PDB entry 6U7B | X-ray diffraction, 2.09 A resolution | chains A and B of the 4 polymer chains in the assembly

== Chain A ==
Molecule: E. coli MS115-1 CdnC
Source organism: Escherichia coli MS 115-1
UniProtKB: D7Y2H2 (D7Y2H2_ECOLX); residues 1-321 here correspond to UniProt positions 16-336 (UniProt number = residue number + 15)
Chain sequence (321 residues; row label = number of the first residue in the row):
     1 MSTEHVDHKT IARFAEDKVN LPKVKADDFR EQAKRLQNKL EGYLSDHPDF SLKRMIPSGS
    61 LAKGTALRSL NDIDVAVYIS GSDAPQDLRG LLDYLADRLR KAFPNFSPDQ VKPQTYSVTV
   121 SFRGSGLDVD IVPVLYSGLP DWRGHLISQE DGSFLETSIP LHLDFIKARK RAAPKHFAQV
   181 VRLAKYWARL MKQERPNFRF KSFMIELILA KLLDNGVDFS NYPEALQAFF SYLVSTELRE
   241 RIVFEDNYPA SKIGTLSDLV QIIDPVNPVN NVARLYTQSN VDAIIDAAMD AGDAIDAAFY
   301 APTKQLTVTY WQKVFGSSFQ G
Not modelled in the structure: 1, 147-151
Swiss-Prot annotation at these positions:
  - binding site (ATP): Lys170
Metal / ion sites: Mg2+: Asp72, Asp74
What the authors report for this chain:
  - catalytic residues: Asp72, Asp74
  - mutagenesis - D72N/D74N: abolished catalytic activity

== Chain B ==
Molecule: bacHORMA_1 domain-containing protein
Source organism: Escherichia coli
UniProtKB: A0A1X1LKT4 (A0A1X1LKT4_ECOLX); numbering as in UniProt (aligned over 13-172)
Chain sequence (179 residues; each row starts with the number of its first residue; numbers below 1 keep their minus sign (Met-6 is residue -6)):
    -6 MKSSHHHHHH ENLYFQSNAT FSVTHARHMA AKVATDLRRM QRFYGYPSDA DIEAYEEELV
    54 VFLKAGYLGE VSYGFQKNNN WIEPTLRYTA GDLLGSGTDD DPGKIRPGKD VSGASFYSFM
   114 TYSSKYLNAT QSEKDTALKD LPFKRVGAQS PGINGYLEND KTYSAGGRSL TRTSVRNFV
Not modelled in the structure: -6 to -4
Sequence notes: expression tag (-6 to 12)

== Chain A / chain B interface ==
Residue-residue contacts - 33 pairs, chain A then chain B:
  Glu224(A) - Arg31(B)  salt bridge
  Glu224(A) - Arg35(B)  salt bridge
  Gln227(A) - Arg32(B)
  Gln227(A) - Arg35(B)
  Ser231(A) - Arg35(B)
  Val234(A) - Phe36(B)  hydrophobic
  Val234(A) - Pro100(B)  hydrophobic
  Met289(A) - Arg32(B)
  Met289(A) - Phe36(B)  hydrophobic
  Met289(A) - Ile98(B)
  Met289(A) - Pro100(B)
  Gly292(A) - Arg32(B)  hydrogen bond (backbone-side chain)
  Asp293(A) - Arg32(B)  salt bridge
  Asp293(A) - Gly96(B)
  Asp293(A) - Lys97(B)  hydrogen bond (side chain-backbone)
  Asp296(A) - Thr28(B)
  Asp296(A) - Arg31(B)  salt bridge
  Asp296(A) - Arg32(B)  salt bridge
  Asp296(A) - Arg35(B)  salt bridge
  Ala297(A) - Thr28(B)
  Ala297(A) - Pro95(B)  hydrophobic
  Phe299(A) - Arg31(B)
  Tyr300(A) - Ala24(B)
  Tyr300(A) - Ala27(B)  hydrophobic
  Tyr300(A) - Thr28(B)
  Tyr300(A) - Arg31(B)  hydrogen bond
  Tyr300(A) - Ile45(B)
  Pro302(A) - Arg20(B)
  Leu306(A) - His21(B)
  Tyr310(A) - Lys25(B)
  Tyr310(A) - Asp94(B)
  Tyr310(A) - Pro95(B)
  Lys313(A) - Asp94(B)  salt bridge
Interface residues without a listed pair, chain A (16 interface residues in all): Asp290
Interface residues without a listed pair, chain B (19 interface residues in all): Asp42, Glu49

== In short ==
Chain A and chain B form an interface of 16 and 19 residues respectively, with 3 hydrogen bonds and 7 salt
bridges. Polar pairs include Glu224(A)-Arg31(B), Glu224(A)-Arg35(B) and Asp293(A)-Arg32(B). Curated annotation
(UniProt) lists ATP-binding residue Lys170(A) on chain A. From the paper: catalytic residues Asp72(A) and
Asp74(A); D72N/D74N of chain A abolish catalytic activity.
Here chain A is E. coli MS115-1 CdnC (Escherichia coli MS 115-1) and chain B is bacHORMA_1 domain-containing
protein (Escherichia coli). Entry 6U7B (Structure of E. coli MS115-1 CdnC:HORMA-deltaN complex) was determined
by X-ray diffraction, deposited together with 6P8S, 6P8U and 6P8V.
